Entry 7SK4 (electron microscopy, 3.30 A resolution); this record covers chains E and F of the 6 polymer chains in the assembly.

# Chain E
Molecule: CID24 Fab light chain
From: Homo sapiens
Notes: antibody fragment or engineered binder
Chain sequence (215 residues; each row starts with the number of its first residue):
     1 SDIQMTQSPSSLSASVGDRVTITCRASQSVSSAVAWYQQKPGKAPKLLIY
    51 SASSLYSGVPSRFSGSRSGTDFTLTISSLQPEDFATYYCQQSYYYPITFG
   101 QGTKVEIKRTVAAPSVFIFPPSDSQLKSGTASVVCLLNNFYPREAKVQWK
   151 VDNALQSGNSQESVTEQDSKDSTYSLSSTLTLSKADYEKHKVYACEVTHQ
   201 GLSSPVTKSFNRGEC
Not modelled in the structure: 1, 14-17, 107-215
Disulfide bonds: C24-C89

# Chain F
Molecule: CID24 Fab heavy chain
From: Homo sapiens
Notes: antibody fragment or engineered binder
Chain sequence (238 residues; numbered 1 to 238; the number before each row is that of its first residue):
     1 EISEVQLVESGGGLVQPGGSLRLSCAASGFNISSSSIHWVRQAPGKGLEW
    51 VASISPSYGYTSYADSVKGRFTISADTSKNTAYLQMNSLRAEDTAVYYCA
   101 RVSYWDWTWGWSKYEGMDYWGQGTLVTVSSASTKGPSVFPLAPSSKSTSG
   151 GTAALGCLVKDYFPEPVTVSWNSGALTSGVHTFPAVLQSSGLYSLSSVVT
   201 VPSSSLGTQTYICNVNHKPSNTKVDKKVEPKSCDKTHT
Not modelled in the structure: 1-4, 130-238
Disulfide bonds: C25-C99

# How chain E and chain F interact
Contacting residue pairs (26; chain E residue first):
  S31(E) - Y114(F)  hydrogen bond
  S32(E) - Y114(F)
  Y37(E) - M117(F)  hydrogen bond (side chain-backbone)
  Y37(E) - W120(F)
  Q39(E) - Q42(F)
  K43(E) - Y98(F)
  K43(E) - Q122(F)
  A44(E) - Y98(F)  hydrophobic
  A44(E) - W120(F)  hydrophobic
  A44(E) - G121(F)
  P45(E) - W120(F)
  L47(E) - M117(F)
  Y50(E) - K113(F)
  Y50(E) - Y114(F)
  S51(E) - Y114(F)  hydrogen bond (backbone-backbone)
  S54(E) - K113(F)
  Y56(E) - D118(F)  hydrogen bond
  Y88(E) - K46(F)
  Y88(E) - G47(F)
  Y88(E) - L48(F)  hydrophobic
  Q90(E) - M117(F)
  Y95(E) - S62(F)
  P96(E) - W50(F)  hydrophobic
  I97(E) - W50(F)
  F99(E) - L48(F)  hydrophobic
  F99(E) - W50(F)
Interface residues without a listed pair, chain E (19 interface residues in all): A33
Interface residues without a listed pair, chain F (22 interface residues in all): H38, V40, E49, S53, A64, D65, E115, G116

# Summary
Chain E and chain F form an interface of 19 and 22 residues respectively; the contacts include 4 hydrogen
bonds. Polar pairs include S31(E)-Y114(F), Y37(E)-M117(F) and Y56(E)-D118(F).
Chain E is CID24 Fab light chain and chain F is CID24 Fab heavy chain, both from Homo sapiens; the structure,
Cryo-EM structure of ACKR3 in complex with chemokine N-terminal mutant CXCL12_LRHQ, an intracellular Fab, and
an ..., was determined by electron microscopy together with 7SK3, 7SK5, 7SK6, 7SK7, 7SK8 and 7SK9 from the
same study.
